PDB entry 5KBJ | X-ray diffraction, 3.09 A resolution | chains B and R of the 6 polymer chains in the assembly

== Chain B ==
Molecule: Replication initiator A, N-terminal
Source organism: Staphylococcus aureus
UniProtKB: D2JDC3 (D2JDC3_STAAU); numbering as in UniProt (aligned over 2-133)
Chain sequence (132 residues; numbered 2 to 133; the number before each row is that of its first residue):
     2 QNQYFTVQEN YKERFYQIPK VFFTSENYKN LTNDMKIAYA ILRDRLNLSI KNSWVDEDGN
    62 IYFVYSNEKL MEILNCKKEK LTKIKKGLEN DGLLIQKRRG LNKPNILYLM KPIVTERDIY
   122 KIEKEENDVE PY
Disordered / not traced: 2-3
Reported in the primary citation:
  - binding site for the 32-nt DNA strand (chain R): Lys79, Glu80, Thr83, Arg99, Gly101, Leu102, Asn103

== Chain R ==
Molecule: 32-nt DNA strand
Sequence (32 nucleotides; row label = number of the first residue in the row):
     2 CGTCCAGAAG TTCGAAAATC GAACGTCCAG AT

== How chain B and chain R interact ==
Contacting residue pairs (20; chain B residue first):
  Tyr66(B) with DA9(R), phosphate contact
  Ser67(B) with DA9(R), phosphate contact
  Asn68(B) with DA9(R), hydrogen bond to the phosphate
  Lys79(B) with DA10(R), base contact; DG11(R), hydrogen bond to the base
  Lys86(B) with DA9(R), hydrogen bond to the phosphate; DA10(R), salt bridge to the phosphate
  Gln97(B) with DA10(R), hydrogen bond to the phosphate
  Arg99(B) with DG8(R), base contact; DA9(R), sugar contact; DA10(R), salt bridge to the phosphate
  Leu102(B) with DC6(R), base contact; DA7(R), base contact
  Asn103(B) with DC6(R), hydrogen bond to the base; DA7(R), hydrogen bond to the sugar; DG8(R), sugar contact
  Pro105(B) with DG8(R), phosphate contact; DA9(R), phosphate contact
  Asn106(B) with DA9(R), hydrogen bond to the phosphate; DA10(R), phosphate contact
Interface residues without a listed pair, chain B (15 interface residues in all): Glu69, Glu80, Thr83, Lys104
Interface residues without a listed pair, chain R (7 interface residues in all): DT12

== Overview ==
The interface between chain B and chain R involves 15 residues on one side and 7 on the other; the contacts
include 7 hydrogen bonds and 2 salt bridges. Polar contacts include Lys79(B)-DG11(R), Asn103(B)-DC6(R) and
Asn103(B)-DA7(R). The paper reports a binding site for the 32-nt DNA strand (chain R) at Lys79(B), Glu80(B)
and Thr83(B) among others.
Here chain B is Replication initiator A, N-terminal (Staphylococcus aureus) and chain R is a 32-nt DNA strand.
Entry 5KBJ (Structure of Rep-DNA complex) was determined by X-ray diffraction, deposited together with 4PT7,
4PTA, 4PQK and 4PQL.
